PDB entry 1K8A | X-ray diffraction, 3.00 A resolution | chains A and M of the 30 polymer chains in the assembly

# Chain A
Molecule: 23S RRNA
Organism: Haloarcula marismortui
Sequence (2922 nucleotides; each row starts with the number of its first residue):
     2 UUGGCUACUA UGCCAGCUGG UGGAUUGCUC GGCUCAGGCG CUGAUGAAGG ACGUGCCAAG
    62 CUGCGAUAAG CCAUGGGGAG CCGCACGGAG GCGAAGAACC AUGGAUUUCC GAAUGAGAAU
   122 CUCUCUAACA AUUGCUUCGC GCAAUGAGGA ACCCCGAGAA CUGAAACAUC UCAGUAUCGG
   182 GAGGAACAGA AAACGCAAUG UGAUGUCGUU AGUAACCGCG AGUGAACGCG AUACAGCCCA
   242 AACCGAAGCC CUCACGGGCA AUGUGGUGUC AGGGCUACCU CUCAUCAGCC GACCGUCUCG
   302 ACGAAGUCUC UUGGAACAGA GCGUGAUACA GGGUGACAAC CCCGUACUCG AGACCAGUAC
   362 GACGUGCGGU AGUGCCAGAG UAGCGGGGGU UGGAUAUCCC UCGCGAAUAA CGCAGGCAUC
   422 GACUGCGAAG GCUAAACACA ACCUGAGACC GAUAGUGAAC AAGUAGUGUG AACGAACGCU
   482 GCAAAGUACC CUCAGAAGGG AGGCGAAAUA GAGCAUGAAA UCAGUUGGCG AUCGAGCGAC
   542 AGGGCAUACA AGGUCCCUCG ACGAAUGACC GACGCGCGAG CGUCCAGUAA GACUCACGGG
   602 AAGCCGAUGU UCUGUCGUAC GUUUUGAAAA ACGAGCCAGG GAGUGUGUCU GCAUGGCAAG
   662 UCUAACCGGA GUAUCCGGGG AGGCACAGGG AAACCGACAU GGCCGCAGGG CUUUGCCCGA
   722 GGGCCGCCGU CUUCAAGGGC GGGGAGCCAU GUGGACACGA CCCGAAUCCG GACGAUCUAC
   782 GCAUGGACAA GAUGAAGCGU GCCGAAAGGC ACGUGGAAGU CUGUUAGAGU UGGUGUCCUA
   842 CAAUACCCUC UCGUGAUCUA UGUGUAGGGG UGAAAGGCCC AUCGAGUCCG GCAACAGCUG
   902 GUUCCAAUCG AAACAUGUCG AAGCAUGACC UCCGCCGAGG UAGUCUGUGA GGUAGAGCGA
   962 CCGAUUGGUG UGUCCGCCUC CGAGAGGAGU CGGCACACCU GUCAAACUCC AAACUUACAG
  1022 ACGCCGUUUG ACGCGGGGAU UCCGGUGCGC GGGGUAAGCC UGUGUACCAG GAGGGGAACA
  1082 ACCCAGAGAU AGGUUAAGGU CCCCAAGUGU GGAUUAAGUG UAAUCCUCUG AAGGUGGUCU
  1142 CGAGCCCUAG ACAGCCGGGA GGUGAGCUUA GAAGCAGCUA CCCUCUAAGA AAAGCGUAAC
  1202 AGCUUACCGG CCGAGGUUUG AGGCGCCCAA AAUGAUCGGG ACUCAAAUCC ACCACCGAGA
  1262 CCUGUCCGUA CCACUCAUAC UGGUAAUCGA GUAGAUUGGC GCUCUAAUUG GAUGGAAGUA
  1322 GGGGUGAAAA CUCCUAUGGA CCGAUUAGUG ACGAAAAUCC UGGCCAUAGU AGCAGCGAUA
  1382 GUCGGGUGAG AACCCCGACG GCCUAAUGGA UAAGGGUUCC UCAGCACUGC UGAUCAGCUG
  1442 AGGGUUAGCC GGUCCUAAGU CAUACCGCAA CUCGACUAUG ACGAAAUGGG AAACGGGUUA
  1502 AUAUUCCCGU GCCACUAUGC AGUGAAAGUU GACGCCCUGG GGUCGAUCAC GCUGGGCAUU
  1562 CGCCCAGUCG AACCGUCCAA CUCCGUGGAA GCCGUAAUGG CAGGAAGCGG ACGAACGGCG
  1622 GCAUAGGGAA ACGUGAUUCA ACCUGGGGCC CAUGAAAAGA CGAGCAUAGU GUCCGUACCG
  1682 AGAACCGACA CAGGUGUCCA UGGCGGCGAA AGCCAAGGCC UGUCGGGAGC AACCAACGUU
  1742 AGGGAAUUCG GCAAGUUAGU CCCGUACCUU CGGAAGAAGG GAUGCCUGCU CCGGAACGGA
  1802 GCAGGUCGCA GUGACUCGGA AGCUCGGACU GUCUAGUAAC AACAUAGGUG ACCGCAAAUC
  1862 CGCAAGGACU CGUACGGUCA CUGAAUCCUG CCCAGUGCAG GUAUCUGAAC ACCUCGUACA
  1922 AGAGGACGAA GGACCUGUCA ACGGCGGGGG UAACUAUGAC CCUCUUAAGG UAGCGUAGUA
  1982 CCUUGCCGCA UCAGUAGCGG CUUGCAUGAA UGGAUUAACC AGAGCUUCAC UGUCCCAACG
  2042 UUGGGCCCGG UGAACUGUAC AUUCCAGUGC GGAGUCUGGA GACACCCAGG GGGAAGCGAA
  2102 GACCCUAUGG AGCUUUACUG CAGGCUGUCG CUGAGACGUG GUCGCCGAUG UGCAGCAUAG
  2162 GUAGGAGACA CUACACAGGU ACCCGCGCUA GCGGGCCACC GAGUCAACAG UGAAAUACUA
  2222 CCCGUCGGUG ACUGCGACUC UCACUCCGGG AGGAGGACAC CGAUAGCCGG GCAGUUUGAC
  2282 UGGGGCGGUA CGCGCUCGAA AAGAUAUCGA GCGCGCCCUA UGGCUAUCUC AGCCGGGACA
  2342 GAGACCCGGC GAAGAGUGCA AGAGCAAAAG AUAGCUUGAC AGUGUUCUUC CCAACGAGGA
  2402 ACGCUGACGC GAAAGCGUGG UCUAGCGAAC CAAUUAGCCU GCUUGAUGCG GGCAAUUGAU
  2462 GACAGAAAAG CUACCCUAGG GAUAACAGAG UCGUCACUCG CAAGAGCACA UAUCGACCGA
  2522 GUGGCUUGCU ACCUCGAUGU CGGUUCCCUC CAUCCUGCCC GUGCAGAAGC GGGCAAGGGU
  2582 GAGGUUGUUC GCCUAUUAAA GGAGGUCGUG AGCUGGGUUU AGACCGUCGU GAGACAGGUC
  2642 GGCUGCUAUC UACUGGGUGU GUAAUGGUGU CUGACAAGAA CGACCGUAUA GUACGAGAGG
  2702 AACUACGGUU GGUGGCCACU GGUGUACCGG UUGUUCGAGA GAGCACGUGC CGGGUAGCCA
  2762 CGCCACACGG GGUAAGAGCU GAACGCAUCU AAGCUCGAAA CCCACUUGGA AAAGAGACAC
  2822 CGCCGAGGUC CCGCGUACAA GACGCGGUCG AUAGACUCGG GGUGUGCGCG UCGAGGUAAC
  2882 GAGACGUUAA GCCCACGAGC ACUAACAGAC CAAAGCCAUC AU
Disordered / not traced: 2-9, 126-127, 715, 971-998, 1560, 1952-1963, 2137-2236, 2339-2343, 2665-2666, 2915-2923
Differences from the reference sequence: conflict C560 (U3155 in 3377779)
Glycans and other covalent adducts: carbomycin a (CAI) linked to A2103
Bound ions: Mg2+ site 1 near G28 (its only coordinating residue here); Na+ site 1: C40, G41; Na+ site 2: G56, A59, G61; Na+ site 3: G66, U107, U108; Mg2+ site 2 near U115 (its only coordinating residue here); Na+ site 4: C141, G142; Na+ site 5 near U146 (its only coordinating residue here); Mg2+ site 3: C162, U2276; K+ site 1: C162, U163, U172; Mg2+ site 4: A165, A167, C168; Na+ site 6: A165, A166, A167; Mg2+ site 5: A166, G219; 57 more Na+ sites not listed; 98 more Mg2+ sites not listed; 1 more K+ sites not listed
Residues lining bound ligands: carbomycin a (CAI): G2099, A2100, G2102, A2486, C2487, A2538, G2540, U2541, C2644, G2646

# Chain M
Name: Ribosomal protein L15
Organism: Haloarcula marismortui
Reference sequence: P12737 (RL15_HALMA); residues 1-164 here = UniProt positions 1-164
Amino-acid sequence (164 residues; numbered 1 to 164; the number before each row is that of its first residue):
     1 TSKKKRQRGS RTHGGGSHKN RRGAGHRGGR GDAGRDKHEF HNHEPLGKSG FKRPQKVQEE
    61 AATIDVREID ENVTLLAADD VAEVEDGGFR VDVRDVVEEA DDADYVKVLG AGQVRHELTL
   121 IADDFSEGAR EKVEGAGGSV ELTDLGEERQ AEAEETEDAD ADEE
Disordered / not traced: 84-88, 151-164
Bound ions: Na+ site 1: Gly-14 (shared with A1296(A) of chain A); Na+ site 2: Gly-31, Ala-33, Glu-39

# How chain A and chain M interact
Pairs across the interface (174; chain A residue first):
  G164(A) with Arg-30(M), phosphate contact
  A165(A) with Gly-29(M), phosphate contact; Arg-30(M), hydrogen bond to the phosphate; Ala-33(M), phosphate contact
  A166(A) with Ala-24(M), base contact; Gly-25(M), hydrogen bond to the base; Gly-28(M), base contact; Gly-29(M), base contact; Gly-34(M), hydrogen bond to the phosphate; His-38(M), base contact
  G196(A) with Lys-56(M), hydrogen bond to the sugar
  C197(A) with Lys-56(M), phosphate contact
  U214(A) with Gln-55(M), sugar contact
  A215(A) with Lys-52(M), salt bridge to the phosphate; Gln-55(M), sugar contact
  A216(A) with Lys-52(M), salt bridge to the phosphate
  C220(A) with Lys-48(M), sugar contact
  G221(A) with Arg-35(M), phosphate contact; Leu-46(M), phosphate contact; Gly-47(M), hydrogen bond to the phosphate
  A222(A) with Asp-32(M), hydrogen bond to the phosphate; Arg-35(M), salt bridge to the phosphate
  G223(A) with Gly-31(M), phosphate contact; Asp-32(M), hydrogen bond to the phosphate
  A226(A) with Gln-55(M), base contact
  G416(A) with Lys-56(M), phosphate contact
  G417(A) with Lys-56(M), salt bridge to the phosphate
  U623(A) with Arg-11(M), hydrogen bond to the phosphate
  U624(A) with His-18(M), salt bridge to the phosphate; Lys-19(M), hydrogen bond to the phosphate
  U625(A) with Lys-19(M), salt bridge to the phosphate
  G644(A) with Lys-4(M), sugar contact; Arg-8(M), salt bridge to the phosphate; Thr-12(M), base contact; His-13(M), hydrogen bond to the base; Arg-21(M), hydrogen bond to the base
  U645(A) with Lys-4(M), salt bridge to the phosphate
  C687(A) with Glu-99(M), base contact
  A688(A) with Asp-65(M), hydrogen bond to the base; Arg-67(M), salt bridge to the phosphate; Leu-109(M), base contact; Ala-111(M), base contact
  A692(A) with Gly-50(M), sugar contact; Phe-51(M), hydrogen bond to the sugar
  A693(A) with Phe-51(M), sugar contact; Arg-53(M), phosphate contact
  A694(A) with Arg-53(M), salt bridge to the phosphate
  G697(A) with Thr-63(M), base contact; Lys-107(M), salt bridge to the phosphate; Leu-109(M), base contact; Ser-126(M), phosphate contact; Glu-127(M), hydrogen bond to the phosphate
  A698(A) with Leu-109(M), phosphate contact; Gly-110(M), hydrogen bond to the phosphate; Ala-111(M), sugar contact; Ser-126(M), hydrogen bond to the phosphate; Gly-128(M), phosphate contact
  C699(A) with Gly-110(M), phosphate contact; Ala-111(M), phosphate contact; Gly-112(M), hydrogen bond to the phosphate; Lys-132(M), salt bridge to the phosphate
  A700(A) with Asp-70(M), hydrogen bond to the base; Glu-71(M), base contact; Gly-112(M), phosphate contact; Gln-113(M), hydrogen bond to the base; Val-114(M), base contact; Arg-115(M), base contact
  U701(A) with Gln-113(M), hydrogen bond to the phosphate; Arg-115(M), salt bridge to the phosphate
  G745(A) with Arg-67(M), base contact; Glu-71(M), hydrogen bond to the base
  G754(A) with Lys-3(M), hydrogen bond to the phosphate; Lys-4(M), salt bridge to the phosphate
  G755(A) with Lys-3(M), salt bridge to the phosphate
  C757(A) with Arg-27(M), phosphate contact; Gly-31(M), hydrogen bond to the phosphate
  A758(A) with Arg-27(M), salt bridge to the phosphate; Arg-30(M), phosphate contact; Gly-31(M), hydrogen bond to the phosphate
  C759(A) with Arg-30(M), salt bridge to the phosphate
  A761(A) with Arg-30(M), salt bridge to the phosphate
  C762(A) with Arg-21(M), hydrogen bond to the base
  C896(A) with Arg-30(M), hydrogen bond to the phosphate
  A897(A) with Gly-23(M), phosphate contact; Ala-24(M), hydrogen bond to the phosphate; Arg-30(M), salt bridge to the phosphate
  G898(A) with Arg-22(M), phosphate contact; Gly-23(M), hydrogen bond to the phosphate; Ala-24(M), phosphate contact; Gly-25(M), hydrogen bond to the phosphate; His-26(M), phosphate contact
  C899(A) with Arg-22(M), salt bridge to the phosphate
  U900(A) with Lys-19(M), salt bridge to the phosphate; Arg-22(M), salt bridge to the phosphate
  G901(A) with His-18(M), salt bridge to the phosphate; Lys-19(M), phosphate contact
  G902(A) with Arg-11(M), salt bridge to the phosphate; His-18(M), salt bridge to the phosphate
  U903(A) with Arg-11(M), salt bridge to the phosphate; Thr-12(M), base contact; His-13(M), sugar contact; His-18(M), base contact
  U904(A) with Gln-7(M), phosphate contact; Arg-8(M), hydrogen bond to the base; Gly-9(M), hydrogen bond to the phosphate; Ser-10(M), hydrogen bond to the phosphate; Arg-11(M), hydrogen bond to the phosphate
  C905(A) with Lys-5(M), hydrogen bond to the base; Arg-6(M), base contact; Arg-8(M), sugar contact
  C906(A) with Arg-6(M), base contact
  G918(A) with His-38(M), hydrogen bond to the base; Phe-40(M), sugar contact
  U919(A) with Lys-37(M), hydrogen bond to the phosphate; His-38(M), base contact
  C920(A) with Lys-37(M), salt bridge to the phosphate
  G924(A) with Gly-25(M), hydrogen bond to the sugar; His-38(M), base contact
  C925(A) with Gly-25(M), phosphate contact; His-26(M), salt bridge to the phosphate; Gly-28(M), sugar contact; His-38(M), base contact; Glu-39(M), hydrogen bond to the sugar
  A926(A) with His-38(M), sugar contact; Glu-39(M), sugar contact; His-41(M), hydrogen bond to the base
  U927(A) with His-41(M), hydrogen bond to the sugar; Asn-42(M), sugar contact
  G1039(A) with Lys-3(M), sugar contact
  U1041(A) with Gly-14(M), sugar contact; Gly-15(M), sugar contact; Gly-16(M), phosphate contact
  U1042(A) with Gly-16(M), phosphate contact; Ser-17(M), hydrogen bond to the phosphate; Asn-20(M), hydrogen bond to the phosphate
  A1294(A) with Gly-16(M), sugar contact
  G1295(A) with Thr-12(M), hydrogen bond to the phosphate; Gly-14(M), hydrogen bond to the phosphate; Gly-15(M), hydrogen bond to the phosphate; Gly-16(M), hydrogen bond to the phosphate
  A1296(A) with Lys-3(M), salt bridge to the phosphate
  U1297(A) with Lys-3(M), salt bridge to the phosphate
  U1298(A) with Arg-6(M), hydrogen bond to the base
  G1299(A) with Thr-1(M), phosphate contact; Arg-6(M), hydrogen bond to the base
  G1300(A) with Thr-1(M), hydrogen bond to the base
  C1301(A) with Lys-5(M), base contact
  G1302(A) with Lys-5(M), hydrogen bond to the base
  C1353(A) with Lys-5(M), hydrogen bond to the base
  G1354(A) with Lys-5(M), hydrogen bond to the base; Arg-8(M), salt bridge to the phosphate
  C2396(A) with Phe-40(M), sugar contact
  A2430(A) with Leu-46(M), sugar contact; Gly-47(M), hydrogen bond to the sugar
  C2431(A) with Gly-47(M), phosphate contact; Lys-48(M), hydrogen bond to the phosphate
  C2432(A) with Lys-48(M), salt bridge to the phosphate
  U2441(A) with Phe-51(M), sugar contact; Arg-53(M), hydrogen bond to the phosphate
  G2442(A) with Arg-53(M), salt bridge to the phosphate; Pro-54(M), sugar contact; Val-57(M), phosphate contact
  C2443(A) with Pro-54(M), base contact; Lys-56(M), phosphate contact; Val-57(M), sugar contact
  U2444(A) with Lys-56(M), salt bridge to the phosphate
  G2452(A) with Phe-51(M), base contact
  G2453(A) with Gly-50(M), hydrogen bond to the phosphate; Phe-51(M), sugar contact
  C2454(A) with Ser-49(M), phosphate contact; Gly-50(M), hydrogen bond to the phosphate
  A2465(A) with Phe-40(M), base contact
  G2466(A) with Lys-37(M), salt bridge to the phosphate
  A2467(A) with Lys-37(M), salt bridge to the phosphate
Also at the interface, not in a pair above, chain A (91 interface residues in all): C696, U753, C763, A907, A1040, C2440, A2483
Also at the interface, not in a pair above, chain M (74 interface residues in all): Ser-2, Asp-36, Phe-125, Ala-129

# Overview
Chain A and chain M form an interface of 91 and 74 residues respectively, with 57 hydrogen bonds and 36 salt
bridges. Polar contacts include A166(A)/Gly-25(M), G644(A)/His-13(M) and G644(A)/Arg-21(M). Covalently linked
carbomycin a: at A2103(A). The Na+ site 1 is built by C40(A) and G41(A).
Here chain A is 23S RRNA and chain M is Ribosomal protein L15, both from Haloarcula marismortui. Entry 1K8A
(Co-crystal structure of Carbomycin A bound to the 50S ribosomal subunit of Haloarcula marismortui) was
determined by X-ray diffraction, deposited together with 1K9M, 1KD1 and 1M1K.
